7C7A - chains A and G of the 13 polymer chains in the assembly; structure by electron microscopy, 2.80 A resolution.

[Chain A]
Molecule: Ribonuclease MRP RNA subunit NME1
Organism: Saccharomyces cerevisiae (strain ATCC 204508 / S288c)
Sequence (340 nucleotides; row label = number of the first residue in the row):
     1 AAUCCAUGAC CAAAGAAUCG UCACAAAUCG AAGCUUACAA AAUGGAGUAA AAUUUUGUUU
    61 ACUCAGUAAU AUGCUUUGGG UUGAAAGUCU CCCACCAAUU CGUAUGCGGA AAACGUAAUG
   121 AGAUUUAAAA AUUUUAAAUU GUUUAAAUCA ACUCAUUAAG GAGGAUGCCC UUGGGUAUUC
   181 UGCUUCUUGA CCUGGUACCU CUAUUGCAGG GUACUGGUGU UUUCUUCGGU ACUGGAUUCC
   241 GUUUGUAUGG AAUCUAAACC AUAGUUAUGA CGAUUGCUCU UUCCCGUGCU GGAUCGAGUA
   301 ACCCAAUGGA GCUUACUAUU CUUGGUCCAU GGAUUCACCC
Unresolved in the structure: 132-136, 336-340
Bound ions: Mg2+ site 1: A86, G87 (shared with 1 residue of chain R); Mg2+ site 2: A86, A305, A306 (shared with 2 residues of chain R); Mg2+ site 3: G87 (shared with 1 residue of chain R)

[Chain G]
Molecule: Ribonucleases P/MRP protein subunit POP7
Organism: Saccharomyces cerevisiae (strain ATCC 204508 / S288c)
Notes: EC 3.1.26.5
UniProt: P38291 (POP7_YEAST); numbering as in UniProt (aligned over 1-140)
Sequence (140 residues; numbered 1 to 140; the number before each row is that of its first residue):
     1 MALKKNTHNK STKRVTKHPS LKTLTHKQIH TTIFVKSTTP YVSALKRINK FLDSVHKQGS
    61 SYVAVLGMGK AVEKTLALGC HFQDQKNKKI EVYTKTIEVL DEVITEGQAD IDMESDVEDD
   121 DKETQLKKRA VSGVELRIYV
Unresolved in the structure: 1-12, 108-114
UniProt features mapped onto this chain:
  - modified residue: Ser115 (Phosphoserine)

[How chain A and chain G interact]
Pairs across the interface (56):
  A26(A) with Lys46(G), base contact
  C34(A) with Ser43(G), base contact; Lys46(G), base contact; Arg47(G), salt bridge to the phosphate
  U35(A) with Thr32(G), base contact; Ile33(G), base contact; Phe34(G), hydrogen bond to the sugar; Lys36(G), hydrogen bond to the phosphate; Thr39(G), hydrogen bond to the phosphate; Pro40(G), phosphate contact; Ser43(G), phosphate contact; Arg47(G), hydrogen bond to the phosphate; Phe51(G), base contact
  U36(A) with Pro19(G), sugar contact; Lys22(G), hydrogen bond to the phosphate; Lys36(G), salt bridge to the phosphate
  A37(A) with Pro19(G), phosphate contact; Ser20(G), hydrogen bond to the base; Lys22(G), salt bridge to the phosphate; Phe34(G), sugar contact; Val35(G), hydrogen bond to the sugar; Lys36(G), sugar contact; Leu66(G), base contact; Gly67(G), base contact; Met68(G), hydrogen bond to the sugar; Ile97(G), base contact
  C38(A) with Lys17(G), base contact; His18(G), hydrogen bond to the base; Ser37(G), phosphate contact; Met68(G), sugar contact; Gly69(G), sugar contact; Arg129(G), hydrogen bond to the base
  A39(A) with Lys17(G), salt bridge to the phosphate; Ser37(G), hydrogen bond to the phosphate; Lys70(G), base contact
  A40(A) with Val15(G), base contact; Lys17(G), salt bridge to the phosphate
  A42(A) with Thr96(G), base contact; Arg129(G), sugar contact; Ala130(G), hydrogen bond to the sugar; Val131(G), base contact; Ser132(G), hydrogen bond to the base
  U70(A) with Pro40(G), phosphate contact
  A71(A) with Tyr41(G), base contact
  U72(A) with Val42(G), sugar contact; Leu45(G), base contact; Lys46(G), base contact; Asn49(G), hydrogen bond to the base
  G73(A) with Pro40(G), base contact; Val42(G), base contact; Ser43(G), base contact; Lys46(G), hydrogen bond to the base
  C74(A) with Lys46(G), base contact
  G235(A) with His26(G), phosphate contact
  A236(A) with Thr25(G), hydrogen bond to the phosphate; His26(G), phosphate contact
Also at the interface, not in a pair above, chain A (20 interface residues in all): A25, G33, A68, U237
Also at the interface, not in a pair above, chain G (42 interface residues in all): Thr38, Lys50, Ala71, Ala77, His81, Lys86, Val99

[Summary]
20 residues of chain A face 42 of chain G across their interface, with 16 hydrogen bonds and 5 salt bridges.
Polar contacts include A37(A)-Ser20(G), C38(A)-His18(G) and C38(A)-Arg129(G). A86(A) and G87(A) coordinate
Mg2+ site 1. A86(A), A305(A) and A306(A) form the Mg2+ site 2.
Here chain A is Ribonuclease MRP RNA subunit NME1 and chain G is Ribonucleases P/MRP protein subunit POP7,
both from Saccharomyces cerevisiae (strain ATCC 204508 / S288c). Entry 7C7A (Cryo-EM structure of yeast
Ribonuclease MRP with substrate ITS1) was determined by electron microscopy (same publication as 7C79).
